9PFG - chains H and E of the 10 polymer chains in the assembly; structure by electron microscopy, 3.58 A resolution.

# Chain H (and E)
Name: Alpha-soluble NSF attachment protein
Organism: Rattus norvegicus
Notes: chain E of this document is another copy of the same molecule, construct and numbering; everything in this record applies to it too
Reference sequence: P54921 (SNAA_RAT); residue numbers follow UniProt; this construct covers 1-295
Amino-acid sequence (296 residues; each row starts with the number of its first residue; numbering starts at 0):
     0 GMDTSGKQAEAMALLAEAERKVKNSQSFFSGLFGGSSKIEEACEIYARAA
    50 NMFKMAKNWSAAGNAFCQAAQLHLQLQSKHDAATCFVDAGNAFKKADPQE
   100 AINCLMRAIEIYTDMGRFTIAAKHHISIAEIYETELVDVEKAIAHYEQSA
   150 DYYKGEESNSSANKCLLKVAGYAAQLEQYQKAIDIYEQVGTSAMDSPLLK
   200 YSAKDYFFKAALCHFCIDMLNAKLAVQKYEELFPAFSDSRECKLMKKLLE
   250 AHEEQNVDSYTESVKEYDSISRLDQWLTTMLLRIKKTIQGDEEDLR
Disordered / not traced: 27-34, 292-295 (chain E: 26-33, 288-295)
Differences from the reference sequence: expression tag (0)

# Interface between chain H and chain E
Pairs across the interface (9; chain H residue first):
  Asn50(H) - Gly115(E)
  Lys53(H) - Phe117(E)
  Met54(H) - Thr112(E)
  Met54(H) - Phe117(E)  hydrophobic
  Met54(H) - Tyr151(E)
  Lys56(H) - Asp150(E)  salt bridge
  Asn90(H) - Glu156(E)
  Arg271(H) - Ala234(E)
  Arg271(H) - Asp237(E)  salt bridge
Other interface residues (no listed pair), chain H (9 interface residues in all): Met1, Lys93, Lys94
Other interface residues (no listed pair), chain E (12 interface residues in all): Gln147, Gly154, Glu155, Pro233

# In short
Chain H and chain E form an interface of 9 and 12 residues respectively; the contacts include 2 salt bridges.
Among the polar pairs are Lys56(H)-Asp150(E) and Arg271(H)-Asp237(E).
Chain H and chain E are both Alpha-soluble NSF attachment protein (Rattus norvegicus); the structure,
Min22bin20S complex (NSF-alphaSNAP-2:2 syntaxin-1a H3:SNAP-25 SN1), 4:2:2 alphaSNAP-syntaxin-1a H3-SNAP-25 SN1
subcomplex local refinement, non-hydrolyzing, class 28, was determined by electron microscopy (same
publication as 9OJR, 9OJU, 9OJZ, 9OK3, 9OK5, 9OKC and 17 further entries).
